Entry 6NY1 (electron microscopy, 4.20 A resolution (low resolution: residue-level contacts below are approximate; hydrogen-bond / salt-bridge calls are withheld)); this record covers chains Y and B of the 4 polymer chains in the assembly.

Chain Y:
Protein: CasX
Source organism: Deltaproteobacteria bacterium
Notes: engineered mutation(s): D672A, E769A, D935A
UniProtKB: A0A357BT59 (A0A357BT59_9DELT); residue numbers follow UniProt; this construct covers 1-103, 186-828, 913-986
Chain sequence (986 residues; numbered 1 to 986; the number before each row is that of its first residue; X marks 166 residues of unknown identity (built as UNK)):
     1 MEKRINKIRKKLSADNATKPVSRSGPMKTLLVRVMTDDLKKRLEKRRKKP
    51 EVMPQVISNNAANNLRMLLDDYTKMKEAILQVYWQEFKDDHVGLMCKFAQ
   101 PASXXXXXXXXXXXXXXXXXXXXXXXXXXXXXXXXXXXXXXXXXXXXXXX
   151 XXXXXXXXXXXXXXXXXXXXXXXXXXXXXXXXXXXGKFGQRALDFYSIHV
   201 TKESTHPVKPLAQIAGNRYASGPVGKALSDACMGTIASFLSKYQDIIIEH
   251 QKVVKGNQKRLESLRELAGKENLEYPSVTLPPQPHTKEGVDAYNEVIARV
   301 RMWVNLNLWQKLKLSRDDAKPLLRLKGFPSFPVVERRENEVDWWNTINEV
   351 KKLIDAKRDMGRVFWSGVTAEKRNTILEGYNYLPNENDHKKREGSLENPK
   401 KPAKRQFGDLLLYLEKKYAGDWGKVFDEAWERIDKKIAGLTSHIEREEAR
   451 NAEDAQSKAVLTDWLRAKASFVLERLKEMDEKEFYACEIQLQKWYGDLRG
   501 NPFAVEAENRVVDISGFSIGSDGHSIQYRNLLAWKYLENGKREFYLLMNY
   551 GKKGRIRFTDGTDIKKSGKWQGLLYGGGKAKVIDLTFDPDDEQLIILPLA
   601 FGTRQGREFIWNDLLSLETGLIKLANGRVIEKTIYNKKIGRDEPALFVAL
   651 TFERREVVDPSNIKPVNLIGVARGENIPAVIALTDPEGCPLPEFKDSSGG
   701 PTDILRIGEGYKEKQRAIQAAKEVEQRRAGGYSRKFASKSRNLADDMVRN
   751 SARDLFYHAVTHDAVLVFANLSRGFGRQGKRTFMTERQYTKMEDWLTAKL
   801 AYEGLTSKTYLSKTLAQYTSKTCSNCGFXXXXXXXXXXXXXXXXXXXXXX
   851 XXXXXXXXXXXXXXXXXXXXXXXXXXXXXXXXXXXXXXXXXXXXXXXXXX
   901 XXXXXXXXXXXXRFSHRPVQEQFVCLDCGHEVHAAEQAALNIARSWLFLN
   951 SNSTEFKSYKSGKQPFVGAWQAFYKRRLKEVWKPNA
Unresolved in the structure: 1, 120-122, 144-146, 158-176, 393-396, 419-421, 691-704, 777-787, 828, 838-841, 844-859, 984-986
Differences from the reference sequence: conflict Ala672 (Asp in A0A357BT59), Ala769 (Glu in A0A357BT59), Ala935 (Asp in A0A357BT59)

Chain B:
Molecule: gRNA
Sequence (122 nucleotides; each row starts with the number of its first residue):
     1 GGCGCGUUUAUUCCAUUACUUUGGAGCCAGUCCCAGCGACUAUGUCGUAU
    51 GGACGAAGCGCUUAUUUAUCGGAGAGAAACCGAUAAGUAAAACGCAUCAA
   101 AGUCCUGCAGCAGAAAAUCAAA
Unresolved in the structure: 11-15, 73-79, 121-122

How chain Y and chain B interact:
Contacting residue pairs (94):
  Arg4(Y) - U9(B)
  Arg4(Y) - A100(B)
  Arg4(Y) - A101(B)
  Ile5(Y) - A101(B)
  Ile5(Y) - G102(B)
  Asn6(Y) - A10(B)
  Met27(Y) - U103(B)
  Lys28(Y) - U103(B)
  Thr29(Y) - U103(B)
  Thr29(Y) - C104(B)
  Leu31(Y) - C19(B)
  Arg33(Y) - C19(B)
  Arg33(Y) - U20(B)
  Leu39(Y) - A18(B)
  Leu39(Y) - C19(B)
  Arg42(Y) - C19(B)
  Arg42(Y) - U20(B)
  Leu43(Y) - A18(B)
  Lys45(Y) - G6(B)
  Arg46(Y) - G6(B)
  Arg47(Y) - G6(B)
  Arg47(Y) - G58(B)
  Arg47(Y) - C93(B)
  Arg47(Y) - G94(B)
  Pro54(Y) - A18(B)
  Thr235(Y) - U106(B)
  Ser238(Y) - G107(B)
  Lys326(Y) - G110(B)
  Lys326(Y) - C111(B)
  Gly327(Y) - A109(B)
  Gly327(Y) - G110(B)
  Pro329(Y) - C108(B)
  Ser330(Y) - C108(B)
  Pro332(Y) - G107(B)
  Pro332(Y) - C108(B)
  Val333(Y) - G107(B)
  Arg337(Y) - C108(B)
  Asn398(Y) - G38(B)
  Asn398(Y) - A39(B)
  Lys401(Y) - G38(B)
  Ala403(Y) - C37(B)
  Gln406(Y) - G38(B)
  Tyr413(Y) - A42(B)
  Lys417(Y) - U43(B)
  Glu431(Y) - U43(B)
  Arg432(Y) - A42(B)
  Arg432(Y) - U43(B)
  Lys435(Y) - U43(B)
  Lys436(Y) - G36(B)
  Leu440(Y) - A35(B)
  His443(Y) - C34(B)
  His443(Y) - A35(B)
  Glu447(Y) - A53(B)
  Ala452(Y) - G52(B)
  Ala452(Y) - A53(B)
  Asp454(Y) - G51(B)
  Gln456(Y) - G51(B)
  Trp464(Y) - C37(B)
  Phe503(Y) - A109(B)
  Phe503(Y) - G110(B)
  Asn509(Y) - U106(B)
  Lys541(Y) - U16(B)
  Lys541(Y) - U17(B)
  Arg542(Y) - U16(B)
  Glu543(Y) - U17(B)
  Phe544(Y) - U17(B)
  Ala600(Y) - U17(B)
  Phe601(Y) - U17(B)
  Gly602(Y) - U17(B)
  Gly602(Y) - A18(B)
  Gly602(Y) - C19(B)
  Thr603(Y) - U16(B)
  Thr603(Y) - U17(B)
  Thr603(Y) - A18(B)
  Arg604(Y) - U9(B)
  Arg604(Y) - G102(B)
  Gln605(Y) - C19(B)
  Gln605(Y) - G102(B)
  Arg607(Y) - A10(B)
  Arg607(Y) - U16(B)
  Trp611(Y) - A10(B)
  Trp611(Y) - U16(B)
  Asp613(Y) - A10(B)
  Arg628(Y) - C105(B)
  Tyr635(Y) - C3(B)
  Phe647(Y) - C19(B)
  Ala729(Y) - U48(B)
  Arg734(Y) - G1(B)
  Arg734(Y) - G51(B)
  Phe736(Y) - G1(B)
  Lys739(Y) - G1(B)
  Asn742(Y) - U22(B)
  Asn742(Y) - G23(B)
  Arg749(Y) - A101(B)
Other interface residues (no listed pair), chain Y (93 interface residues in all): Lys3, Lys10, Lys49, Pro50, Val52, Lys242, Phe328, Glu397, Pro399, Asp409, Gly439, Ser457, Val460, Ala504, Val511, Leu599, Lys632, Lys637, Ala649, Thr651, Ser733, Asp746, Asn750, Arg753, Gly774, Gly776, Trp795, Lys799
Other interface residues (no listed pair), chain B (49 interface residues in all): G2, G4, C5, U8, U50, C59, A92, A112, C119, A120

Overview:
The interface between chain Y and chain B involves 93 residues on one side and 49 on the other.
Chain Y is CasX (Deltaproteobacteria bacterium) and chain B is gRNA; the structure, CasX-gRNA-DNA(30bp) State
II, was determined by electron microscopy (same publication as 6NY2 and 6NY3).
